1G3I - chains G and M of the 24 polymer chains in the assembly; structure by X-ray diffraction, 3.41 A resolution.

# Chain G (and M)
Protein: ATP-dependent protease hslv
Organism: Haemophilus influenzae
Notes: EC 3.4.99.-; chain M of this document is another copy of the same molecule, construct and numbering; everything in this record applies to it too
UniProt: P43772 (HSLV_HAEIN); residue numbers follow UniProt; this construct covers 1-174
Chain sequence (174 residues; row label = number of the first residue in the row):
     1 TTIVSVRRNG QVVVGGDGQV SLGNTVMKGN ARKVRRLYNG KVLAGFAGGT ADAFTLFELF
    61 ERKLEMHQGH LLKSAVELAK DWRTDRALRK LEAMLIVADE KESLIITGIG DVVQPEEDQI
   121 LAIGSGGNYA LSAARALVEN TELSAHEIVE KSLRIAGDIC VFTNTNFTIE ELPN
Not modelled in the structure: 174
Curated features (UniProtKB/Swiss-Prot):
  - active site: Thr2
From the paper describing this entry:
  - catalytic residues: Thr1, Lys33 (citing earlier work)
  - catalytic residues: Ala47 to Gly48 (proposed by the authors, not directly observed)
  - conformationally variable residues (helix shift, loop rearrangement): Phe46 to Thr50, Ala47 to Glu92

# Interface between chain G and chain M
Residue-residue contacts (23):
  Asn128(G) - Tyr129(M)  hydrogen bond
  Tyr129(G) - Asn128(M)
  Tyr129(G) - Tyr129(M)  hydrophobic
  Tyr129(G) - Ser132(M)
  Leu131(G) - Ile159(M)  hydrophobic
  Ser132(G) - Tyr129(M)
  Ser132(G) - Ser132(M)
  Ser132(G) - Ile155(M)
  Ser132(G) - Ile159(M)
  Ala133(G) - Ser132(M)
  Ala133(G) - Ala136(M)  hydrophobic
  Arg135(G) - Ile159(M)
  Ala136(G) - Ala136(M)  hydrophobic
  Ala136(G) - Leu137(M)  hydrophobic
  Leu137(G) - Ala136(M)  hydrophobic
  Glu139(G) - Ile155(M)
  Asn140(G) - Leu137(M)
  Ile155(G) - Ser132(M)
  Ile155(G) - Ala136(M)  hydrophobic
  Ile159(G) - Asn128(M)
  Ile159(G) - Leu131(M)  hydrophobic
  Ile159(G) - Ser132(M)
  Ile159(G) - Arg135(M)
Other interface residues (no listed pair), chain G (14 interface residues in all): Leu143, Asp158
Other interface residues (no listed pair), chain M (12 interface residues in all): Ala133, Asn140, Asp158

# In short
14 residues of chain G and 12 residues of chain M are in contact, with 1 hydrogen bond. Its one
hydrogen-bonded contact is Asn128(G)-Tyr129(M). From UniProt: active-site residue Thr2(G) on chain G. The
paper reports catalytic residues Thr1(G), Lys33(G) and Ala47(G); conformational variability at Phe46(G) and
Ala47(G).
Chain G and chain M are both ATP-dependent protease hslv (Haemophilus influenzae); the structure, Crystal
structure of the hsluv protease-chaperone complex, was determined by X-ray diffraction (same publication as
1G3K).
